PDB entry 2VVR | X-ray diffraction, 2.10 A resolution | chains A and B

[Chain A (and B)]
Name: Ribose-5-phosphate isomerase B
Source organism: Escherichia coli
Notes: EC 5.3.1.6; chain B of this document is another copy of the same molecule, construct and numbering; everything in this record applies to it too
UniProt: P37351 (RPIB_ECOLI); numbering as in UniProt (aligned over 1-149)
Sequence (149 residues; row label = number of the first residue in the row):
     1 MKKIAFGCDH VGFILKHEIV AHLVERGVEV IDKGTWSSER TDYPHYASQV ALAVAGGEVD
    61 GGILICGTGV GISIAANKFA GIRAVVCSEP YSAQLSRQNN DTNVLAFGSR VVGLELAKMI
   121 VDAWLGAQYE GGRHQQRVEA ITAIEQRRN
Unresolved in the structure: 148-149 (chain B: 147-149)
Differences from the reference sequence: engineered mutation Asn-99 (His in P37351)
Curated features (UniProtKB/Swiss-Prot):
  - active site: Cys-66 (Proton acceptor)
  - binding site (D-ribulose 5-phosphate): Asp-9, His-10, Gly-67 to Gly-71, Asn-100, Arg-110, Arg-133, Arg-137
From the paper describing this entry:
  - mutagenesis - H99N (2 s-1): decreased catalytic activity
  - conformationally variable residues (side-chain flip): His-17, Thr-68
  - catalytic residues: Thr-68 (citing earlier work)
  - catalytic residues: Cys-66, Gly-67 to Gly-71, Asn-100 (proposed by the authors, not directly observed)
  - specificity-determining residues: Arg-40, Tyr-91 (proposed by the authors, not directly observed)

[Chain A / chain B interface]
Residue-residue contacts (66):
  His-10(A) with Arg-137(B)
  Arg-40(A) with Arg-133(B); Arg-137(B)
  Thr-41(A) with Arg-137(B), hydrogen bond (backbone-side chain)
  Asp-42(A) with Gln-136(B), hydrogen bond; Arg-137(B), salt bridge
  Tyr-43(A) with Asn-100(B), hydrogen bond; Arg-137(B); Ile-141(B)
  Pro-44(A) with Arg-137(B); Ala-140(B), hydrophobic
  Thr-68(A) with Tyr-91(B); Ser-92(B); Leu-95(B)
  Val-70(A) with Val-85(B), hydrophobic; Ser-96(B)
  Gly-71(A) with Asn-100(B)
  Ile-74(A) with Asn-77(B); Ala-84(B); Thr-102(B)
  Ala-75(A) with Ile-144(B)
  Asn-77(A) with Ile-74(B); Asn-77(B); Lys-78(B), hydrogen bond (backbone-side chain)
  Lys-78(A) with Asn-77(B), hydrogen bond (side chain-backbone); Phe-79(B), hydrogen bond (side chain-backbone); Ile-82(B), hydrogen bond (side chain-backbone); Ile-141(B); Ile-144(B); Glu-145(B), salt bridge
  Phe-79(A) with Lys-78(B), hydrogen bond (backbone-side chain); Ile-144(B), hydrophobic
  Ile-82(A) with Lys-78(B), hydrogen bond (backbone-side chain)
  Ala-84(A) with Ile-74(B)
  Val-85(A) with Val-70(B), hydrophobic
  Val-86(A) with Val-86(B)
  Ser-88(A) with Ser-88(B), hydrogen bond; Glu-89(B)
  Glu-89(A) with Ser-88(B); Val-111(B)
  Tyr-91(A) with Thr-68(B); Val-111(B), hydrophobic
  Ser-92(A) with Val-111(B)
  Leu-95(A) with Thr-68(B)
  Ser-96(A) with Val-70(B)
  Asn-100(A) with Tyr-43(B), hydrogen bond; Gly-71(B)
  Thr-102(A) with Ile-74(B)
  Val-111(A) with Glu-89(B); Tyr-91(B), hydrophobic; Ser-92(B)
  Arg-137(A) with His-10(B); Arg-40(B); Thr-41(B); Asp-42(B), salt bridge; Tyr-43(B); Pro-44(B)
  Ala-140(A) with Pro-44(B), hydrophobic
  Ile-141(A) with Tyr-43(B); Gly-71(B)
  Ile-144(A) with Ala-75(B); Lys-78(B); Phe-79(B), hydrophobic
  Glu-145(A) with Lys-78(B), salt bridge
  Arg-147(A) with Leu-52(B); Phe-79(B)
Interface residues without a listed pair, chain A (35 interface residues in all): Ser-48, Arg-83
Interface residues without a listed pair, chain B (38 interface residues in all): Ser-48, Arg-83, Val-138

[Overview]
Chain A and chain B form an interface of 35 and 38 residues respectively, with 11 hydrogen bonds and 4 salt
bridges. Among the polar pairs are Asp-42(A)/Arg-137(B), Lys-78(A)/Glu-145(B) and Thr-41(A)/Arg-137(B). The
paper reports catalytic residues Thr-68(A), Cys-66(A) and Gly-67(A) among others; H99N of chain A reduces
catalytic activity.
Both chains are Ribose-5-phosphate isomerase B (Escherichia coli). Entry 2VVR (Crystal structure of the H99N
mutant of ribose-5-phosphate isomerase B from E. coli soaked with ribose ...) was determined by X-ray
diffraction together with 2VVP and 2VVQ from the same study.
